2KN7 - chains A and B of the 4 polymer chains in the assembly; structure by solution NMR.

# Chain A
Name: DNA repair endonuclease XPF
Source organism: Homo sapiens
Notes: EC 3.1.-.-; fragment: residues in UNP 842-908
UniProt: Q92889 (XPF_HUMAN); residues 10-76 here correspond to UniProt positions 842-908 (UniProt number = residue number + 832)
Amino-acid sequence (67 residues; each row starts with the number of its first residue):
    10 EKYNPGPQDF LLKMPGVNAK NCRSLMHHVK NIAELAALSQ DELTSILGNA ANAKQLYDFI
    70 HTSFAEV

# Chain B
Molecule: 10-nt DNA strand
Sequence (10 nucleotides; numbered 1 to 10; the number before each row is that of its first residue):
     1 CAGTGGCTGA

# Interface between chain A and chain B
Pairs across the interface (26; chain A residue first):
  Asn27(A) with DG5(B), base contact
  Ala28(A) with DC7(B), phosphate contact
  Lys29(A) with DG5(B), base contact; DG6(B), sugar contact; DC7(B), phosphate contact
  Asn30(A) with DG5(B), base contact
  Arg32(A) with DG3(B), sugar contact; DT4(B), sugar contact; DG5(B), phosphate contact; DG6(B), phosphate contact
  Ser33(A) with DG3(B), phosphate contact; DT4(B), phosphate contact
  His36(A) with DC1(B), base contact; DA2(B), base contact; DG3(B), base contact
  His37(A) with DC1(B), phosphate contact; DG3(B), phosphate contact
  Val38(A) with DC1(B), base contact
  Lys39(A) with DC1(B), base contact
  Glu43(A) with DC1(B), sugar contact
  Ser54(A) with DT4(B), phosphate contact
  Ile55(A) with DT4(B), phosphate contact
  Leu56(A) with DG5(B), sugar contact
  Gly57(A) with DG5(B), phosphate contact
  Asn58(A) with DG5(B), base contact
  Asn61(A) with DG5(B), base contact

# Overview
The interface between chain A and chain B involves 17 residues on one side and 7 on the other.
Here chain A is DNA repair endonuclease XPF (Homo sapiens) and chain B is a 10-nt DNA strand. Entry 2KN7
(Structure of the XPF-single strand DNA complex) was determined by solution NMR.
